Entry 4MKK (X-ray diffraction, 1.45 A resolution); this record covers chain A.

Chain A:
Protein: Methionine gamma-lyase
Source organism: Citrobacter freundii
Notes: EC 4.4.1.11
Reference sequence: Q84AR1 (Q84AR1_CITFR); residue numbers follow UniProt; this construct covers 1-398
Amino-acid sequence (398 residues; row label = number of the first residue in the row):
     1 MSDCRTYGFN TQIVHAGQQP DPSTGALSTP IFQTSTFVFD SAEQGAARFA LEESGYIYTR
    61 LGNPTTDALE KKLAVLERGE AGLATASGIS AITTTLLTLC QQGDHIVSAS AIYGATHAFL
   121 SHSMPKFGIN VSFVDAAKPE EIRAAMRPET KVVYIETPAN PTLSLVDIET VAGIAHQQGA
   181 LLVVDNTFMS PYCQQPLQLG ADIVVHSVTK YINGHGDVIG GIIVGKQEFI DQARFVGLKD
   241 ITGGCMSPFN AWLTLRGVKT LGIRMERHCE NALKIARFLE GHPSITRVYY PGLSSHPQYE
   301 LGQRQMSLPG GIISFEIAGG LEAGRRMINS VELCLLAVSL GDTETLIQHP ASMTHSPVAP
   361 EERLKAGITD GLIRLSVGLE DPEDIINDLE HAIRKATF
Unresolved in the structure: 1, 50-57, 398
Differences from the reference sequence: engineered mutation Ala-115 (Cys in Q84AR1); conflict Ser-132 (Arg in Q84AR1), Phe-133 (Leu in Q84AR1), Ala-137 (Gly in Q84AR1)
Modified residues: Cys-4 (3-(prop-2-en-1-yldisulfanyl)-l-alanine; C1S); Lys-210 ((2S)-2-amino-6-[[3-hydroxy-2-methyl-5-(phosphonooxymethyl)pyridin-4-yl]methylideneamino]hexanoic acid; LLP); Cys-245 (3-(prop-2-en-1-yldisulfanyl)-l-alanine; C1S)
Metal / ion sites: Na+ site 1 near Pro-64 (its only coordinating residue here); Na+ site 2 near Ala-84 (its only coordinating residue here); K+: Tyr-113, Val-338; Na+ site 3: Thr-209, Ser-339, Asp-342; Na+ site 4 near Ile-317 (its only coordinating residue here)

In short:
Tyr-113 and Val-338 coordinate K+. Thr-209, Ser-339 and Asp-342 coordinate Na+ site 3.
Chain A is Methionine gamma-lyase (Citrobacter freundii); the structure, Crystal structure of C115A mutant
L-methionine gamma-lyase from Citrobacter freundii modified by allicine, was determined by X-ray diffraction
together with 4MKJ from the same study.
